PDB entry 8B4B | X-ray diffraction, 1.75 A resolution | chains M and W of the 6 polymer chains in the assembly

== Chain M ==
Molecule: 19-nt DNA strand
Sequence (19 nucleotides; numbered 30 to 48; the number before each row is that of its first residue):
    30 CAGTTAGTAA AATGATATG
Metal / ion sites: Cd2+ site 1: DG43 (shared with Ser-74(W) of chain W); Cd2+ site 2 near DG48 (its only coordinating residue here)

== Chain W ==
Molecule: Cholera toxin transcriptional activator
Organism: Vibrio cholerae
UniProtKB: P15795 (TOXR_VIBCH); residues 7-115 here correspond to UniProt positions 19-127 (UniProt number = residue number + 12)
Chain sequence (110 residues; each row starts with the number of its first residue):
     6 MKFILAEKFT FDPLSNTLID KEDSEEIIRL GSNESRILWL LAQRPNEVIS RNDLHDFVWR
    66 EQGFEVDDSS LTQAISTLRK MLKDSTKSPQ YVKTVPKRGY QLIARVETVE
Construct notes: initiating methionine (6)
Metal / ion sites: Cd2+ site 1: Glu-12, Glu-112 (shared with 1 residue of chain Y); Cd2+ site 2 near Asn-57 (its only coordinating residue here); Cd2+ site 3: Asp-58 (shared with 2 residues of chain Y); Cd2+ site 4: Ser-74 (shared with DG43(M) of chain M)

== Interface between chain M and chain W ==
Contacting residue pairs - 11 pairs, chain M then chain W:
  DA40(M) / Gly-36(W)  phosphate contact
  DA40(M) / Ser-37(W)  phosphate contact
  DA40(M) / Asn-38(W)  sugar contact
  DA41(M) / Asn-38(W)  hydrogen bond to the phosphate
  DA41(M) / Trp-64(W)  hydrogen bond to the phosphate
  DA41(M) / Val-71(W)  phosphate contact
  DA41(M) / Ser-75(W)  sugar contact
  DT42(M) / Val-71(W)  phosphate contact
  DT42(M) / Asp-72(W)  hydrogen bond to the phosphate
  DT42(M) / Ser-75(W)  base contact
  DT42(M) / Gln-78(W)  base contact
Interface residues without a listed pair, chain M (4 interface residues in all): DG43
Interface residues without a listed pair, chain W (11 interface residues in all): Glu-39, Phe-69, Ser-74

== In short ==
Chain M and chain W form an interface of 4 and 11 residues respectively, with 3 hydrogen bonds. Among the
polar pairs are DA41(M)/Asn-38(W), DA41(M)/Trp-64(W) and DT42(M)/Asp-72(W). The Cd2+ site 4 is built by
DG43(M) and Ser-74(W).
Here chain M is a 19-nt DNA strand and chain W is Cholera toxin transcriptional activator (Vibrio cholerae).
Entry 8B4B (ToxR bacterial transcriptional regulator bound to 19 bp ompU promoter DNA) was determined by X-ray
diffraction together with 8B4C, 8B4D and 8B4E from the same study.
